PDB entry 148L | X-ray diffraction, 1.90 A resolution | chains E and S

[Chain E]
Protein: T4 lysozyme
Source organism: Enterobacteria phage T4
Notes: EC 3.2.1.17
Reference sequence: P00720 (LYCV_BPT4); residues 1-164 here = UniProt positions 1-164
Chain sequence (164 residues; each row starts with the number of its first residue):
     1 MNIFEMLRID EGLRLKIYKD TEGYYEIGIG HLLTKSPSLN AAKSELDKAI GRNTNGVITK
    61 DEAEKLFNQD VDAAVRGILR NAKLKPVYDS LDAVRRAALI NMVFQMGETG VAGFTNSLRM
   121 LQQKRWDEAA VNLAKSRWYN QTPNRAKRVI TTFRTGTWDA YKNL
Disordered / not traced: 164
Glycans and other covalent adducts: N-acetyl-alpha-muramic acid (MUB) linked to E26
Sequence notes: conflict E26 (Thr in P00720), T54 (Cys in P00720), A97 (Cys in P00720)
Swiss-Prot annotation at these positions:
  - active site (Proton donor/acceptor): E11, D20
  - binding site (substrate): L32, F104, S117, N132
  - mutagenesis: E11 (E11A/F/H/M/N: Complete loss of enzymatic activity; E11N: Loss of 84% of enzymatic activity; E11Q: Complete loss of activity), D20 (D20A/N/S/T: Complete loss of enzymatic activity; D20C: Nearly no effet on specific enzymatic activity; D20E/Q: Loss of 99% of enzymatic activity), G30 (G30A: Almost complete loss of enzymatic activity; G30F: Almost complete loss of enzymatic activity. The enzyme is destabilized by 1.5 kcal/mol), S117 (S117F: 10-fold decrease in enzymatic activity; S117I: 500-fold decrease in enzymatic activity; S117V: 50-fold decrease in enzymatic activity), N132 (N132I: 5-fold decrease in enzymatic activity; N132M/F: 2-fold decrease in enzymatic activity)

[Chain S]
Protein: Substrate cleaved from cell wall of escherichia coli
Source organism: Escherichia coli
Chain sequence (4 residues; numbered 166 to 170; 1 number in that range is skipped by the numbering (no residue carries it; nothing is unmodelled there); the number before each row is that of its first residue):
   166 AE
   169 KA
Glycans and other covalent adducts: N-acetyl-alpha-muramic acid (MUB) linked to A166; covalent link E167-K169
Modified / non-standard residues: E167 (gamma-D-glutamic acid; FGA); K169 (2,6-diaminopimelic acid; API); A170 (D-alanine; DAL)

[Chain E / chain S interface]
Contacting residue pairs (19):
  Q105(E) with A166(S), hydrogen bond (backbone-backbone)
  M106(E) with A166(S); E167(S)
  G113(E) with K169(S)
  F114(E) with E167(S); K169(S)
  T115(E) with K169(S)
  N116(E) with K169(S)
  S117(E) with K169(S)
  N132(E) with K169(S)
  K135(E) with K169(S)
  S136(E) with E167(S); K169(S)
  R137(E) with E167(S), hydrogen bond (side chain-backbone); K169(S), hydrogen bond (backbone-backbone)
  W138(E) with A166(S); E167(S)
  Q141(E) with A166(S); E167(S), hydrogen bond (side chain-backbone)

[In short]
Chain E and chain S form an interface of 13 and 3 residues respectively; the contacts include 4 hydrogen
bonds. Polar pairs include R137(E)-E167(S), R137(E)-K169(S) and Q141(E)-E167(S). From UniProt: active-site
residues E11(E) and D20(E), 4 substrate-binding residues and 5 mutagenesis sites on chain E.
Here chain E is T4 lysozyme (Enterobacteria phage T4) and chain S is Substrate cleaved from cell wall of
escherichia coli (Escherichia coli). Entry 148L (A covalent enzyme-substrate intermediate with saccharide
distortion in a mutant T4 lysozyme) was determined by X-ray diffraction.
